PDB entry 4V9F | X-ray diffraction, 2.40 A resolution | chains 0 and P of the 34 polymer chains in the assembly

[Chain 0]
Molecule: 23S Ribosomal RNA
From: Haloarcula marismortui
Sequence (2910 nucleotides; each row starts with the number of its first residue):
     8 ACUAUGCCAGCUGGUGGAUUGCUCGGCUCAGGCGCUGAUGAAGGACGUGC
    58 CAAGCUGCGAUAAGCUGUGGGGAGCCGCACGGAGGCGAAGAACCACAGAU
   108 UUCCGAAUGAGAAUCUCUCUAACAAUUGCUUCGCGCAAUGAGGAACCCCG
   158 AGAACUGAAACAUCUCAGUAUCGGGAGGAACAGAAAACGCAACGUGAUGU
   208 CGUUAGUAACCGCGAGUGAACGCGAUACAGCCCAAACCGAAGCCCUCACG
   258 GGCAAUGUGGUGUCAGGGCUACCUCUCAUCAGCCGACCGUCUUCACGAAG
   308 UCUCUUGGAAUAGAGCGUGAUACAGGGUGACAACCCCGUACUGAAGACCA
   358 GUACGCUGUGCGGUAGUGCCAGAGUAGCGGGGGUUGGAUAUCCCUCGCGA
   408 AUAACGCAGGCAUCGACUGCGAAGGCUAAACACAACCUGAGACCGAUAGU
   458 GAACAAGUAGUGUGAACGAACGCUGCAAAGUACCCUCAGAAGGGAGGCGA
   508 AAUAGAGCAUGAAAUCAGUUGGCGAUCGAGCGACAGGGCAUACAAGGUCC
   558 CUUGACGAAUGACCGAGACGCGAGUCUCCAGUAAGACUCACGGGAAGCCG
   608 AUGUUCUGUCGUACGUUUUGAAAAACGAGCCAGGGAGUGUGUCUGUAUGG
   658 CAAGUCUAACCGGAGUAUCCGGGGAGGCACAGGGAAACCGACAUGGCCGC
   708 AGGGCUUUGCCCGAGGGCCGCCGUCUUCAAGGGCGGGGAGCCAUGUGGAC
   758 ACGACCCGAAUCCGGACGAUCUACGCAUGGACAAGAUGAAGCGUGCCGAA
   808 AGGCACGUGGAAGUCUGUUAGAGUUGGUGUCCUACAAUACCCUCUCGUGA
   858 UCUAUGUGUAGGGGUGAAAGGCCCAUCGAGUCCGGCAACAGCUGGUUCCA
   908 AUCGAAACAUGUCGAAGCAUGACCUCCGCCGAGGUAGUCUGUGAGGUAGA
   958 GCGACCGAUUGGUGUGUCCGCCUCCGAGAGGAGUCGGCCCUCCUGUCAAA
  1008 CUCCAAACUUACAGACGCUGUUUGACGCGGGGAUUCCGGUGCGCGGGGUA
  1058 AGCCUGUGUACCAGGAGGGGAACAACCCAGAGAUAGGUUAAGGUCCCCAA
  1108 GUGUGGAUUAAGUGUAAUCCUCUGAAGGUGGUCUCGAGCCCUAGACAGCC
  1158 GGGAGGUGAGCUUAGAAGCAGCUACCCUCUAAGAAAAGCGUAACAGCUUA
  1208 CCGGCCGAGGUUUGAGGCGCCCAAAAUGAUCGGGACUCAAAUCCACCACC
  1258 GAGACCUGUCCGUACCACUCAUACUGGUAAUCGAGUAGAUUGGCGCUCUA
  1308 AUUGGAUGGAAGCAGGGGCGAGAGCUCCUGUGGACCGAUUAGUGACGAAA
  1358 AUCCUGGCCAUAGUAGCAGCGAUAGUCGGGUGAGAACCCCGACGGCCUAA
  1408 UGGAUAAGGGUUCCUCAGCACUGCUGAUCAGCUGAGGGUUAGCCGGUCCU
  1458 AAGUCUCACCGCAACUCGACUGAGACGAAAUGGGAAACAGGUUAAUAUUC
  1508 CUGUGCCAUCAUGCAGUGAAAGUUGACGCCCUGGGGUCGAUCACGCCGGG
  1558 CAUUCGCCCGGUCGAACCGUCCAACUCCGUGGAAGCCGUAAUGGCAGGAA
  1608 GCGGACGAACGGCGGCAUAGGGAAACGUGAUUCAACCUGGGGCCCAUGAA
  1658 AAGACGAGCAUGAUGUCCGUACCGAGAACCGACACAGGUGUCCAUGGCGG
  1708 CGAAAGCCAAGGCCUGUCGGGAGCAACCAACGUUAGGGAAUUCGGCAAGU
  1758 UAGUCCCGUACCUUCGGAAGAAGGGAUGCCUGCUCCGGAACGGAGCAGGU
  1808 CGCAGUGACUCGGAAGCUCGGACUGUCUAGUAACAACAUAGGUGACCGCA
  1858 AAUCCGCAAGGACUCGUACGGUCACUGAAUCCUGCCCAGUGCAGGUAUCU
  1908 GAACACCUCGUACAAGAGGACGAAGGACCUGUCAACGGCGGGGGUAACUA
  1958 UGACCCUCUUAAGGUAGCGUAGUACCUUGCCGCAUCAGUAGCGGCUUGCA
  2008 UGAAUGGAUUAACCAGAGCUUCACUGUCCCAACGUUGGGCCCGGUGAACU
  2058 GUACAUUCCAGUGCGGAGUCUGGAGACACCCAGGGGGAAGCGAAGACCCU
  2108 AUGGAGCUUUACUGCAGGCUGUCGCUGAGACGUGGUCGCCGAUGUGCAGC
  2158 AUAGGUAGGAGACACUACACAGGUACCCGCGCUAGCGGGCCACCGAGUCA
  2208 ACAGUGAAAUACUACCCGUCGGUGACUGCGACUCUCACUCCGGGAGGAGG
  2258 ACACCGAUAGCCGGGCAGUUUGACUGGGGCGGUACGCGCUCGAAAAGAUA
  2308 UCGAGCGCGCCCUAUGGUCAUCUCAGCCGGGACAGAGACCCGGCGAAGAG
  2358 UGCAAGAGCAAAAGAUGACUUGACAGUGUUCUUCCCAACGAGGAACGCUG
  2408 ACGCGAAAGCGUGGUCUAGCGAACCAAUUAGCCUGCUUGAUGCGGGCAAU
  2458 UGAUGACAGAAAAGCUACCCUAGGGAUAACAGAGUCGUCACUCGCAAGAG
  2508 CACAUAUCGACCGAGUGGCUUGCUACCUCGAUGUCGGUUCCCUCCAUCCU
  2558 GCCCGUGCAGAAGCGGGCAAGGGUGAGGUUGUUCGCCUAUUAAAGGAGGU
  2608 CGUGAGCUGGGUUUAGACCGUCGUGAGACAGGUCGGCUGCUAUCUACUGG
  2658 GUGUGUAAUGGUGUCUGACAAGAACGACCGUAUAGUACGAGAGGAACUAC
  2708 GGUUGGUGGCCACUGGUGUACCGGUUGUUCGAGAGAGCACGUGCCGGGUA
  2758 GCCACGCCACACGGGGUAAGAGCUGAACGCAUCUAAGCUCGAAACCCACU
  2808 UGGAAAAGAGACACCGCCGAGGUCCCGCGUACAAGACGCGGUCGAUAGAC
  2858 UCGGGGUGUGCGCGUCGAGGUAACGAGACGUUAAGCCCACGAGCACUAAC
  2908 AGACCAAAGC
Not modelled in the structure: 973-995, 1953-1955, 2150-2225
Modified positions: 1MA (6-hydro-1-methyladenosine-5'-monophosphate) at position 628, OMU (o2'-methyluridine 5'-monophosphate) at position 2587, OMG (o2'-methylguanosine-5'-monophosphate) at position 2588, UR3 (3-methyluridine-5'-monophoshate) at position 2619, PSU (pseudouridine-5'-monophosphate) at position 2621
Metal / ion sites: Mg2+ site 1 near G28 (its only coordinating residue here); Na+ site 1: C40, G41, C443; Na+ site 2 near G56 (its only coordinating residue here); Na+ site 3: G66, U108; Mg2+ site 2 near U115 (its only coordinating residue here); Na+ site 4: C130, U146; Na+ site 5: C141, G142; Mg2+ site 3: G147, A183 (shared with 1 residue of chain M); Mg2+ site 4: C162, U2276; Mg2+ site 5: G164, A169; Na+ site 6: A165, A166, A167; Mg2+ site 6: A166, G219; 98 more Mg2+ sites not listed; 64 more Na+ sites not listed; 2 more K+ sites not listed

[Chain P]
Name: 50S ribosomal protein L19e
From: Haloarcula marismortui
UniProtKB: P14119 (RL19E_HALMA); residues 0-148 here correspond to UniProt positions 1-149 (UniProt number = residue number + 1)
Sequence (149 residues; numbered 0 to 148; the number before each row is that of its first residue; numbering starts at 0):
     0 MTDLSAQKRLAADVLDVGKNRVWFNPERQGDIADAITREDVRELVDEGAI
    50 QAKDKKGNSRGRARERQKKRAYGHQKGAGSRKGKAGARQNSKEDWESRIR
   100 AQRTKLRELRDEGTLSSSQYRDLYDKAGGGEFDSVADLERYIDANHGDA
Not modelled in the structure: 0, 145-148

[Interface between chain 0 and chain P]
Pairs across the interface (178):
  G792(0) with Lys83(P), sugar contact; Ala86(P), sugar contact
  A793(0) with Lys83(P), sugar contact; Gly85(P), phosphate contact; Ala86(P), hydrogen bond to the phosphate
  G800(0) with Gly127(P), sugar contact; Gly128(P), hydrogen bond to the base
  U801(0) with Asp124(P), sugar contact; Lys125(P), phosphate contact; Gly128(P), sugar contact; Glu130(P), hydrogen bond to the sugar
  G802(0) with Lys125(P), salt bridge to the phosphate; Glu130(P), sugar contact
  U815(0) with Trp94(P), sugar contact
  G816(0) with Lys91(P), salt bridge to the phosphate; Trp94(P), phosphate contact
  G817(0) with Lys91(P), salt bridge to the phosphate
  G1386(0) with Gln28(P), hydrogen bond to the base
  G1387(0) with Thr1(P), hydrogen bond to the sugar; Gln28(P), hydrogen bond to the sugar
  U1388(0) with Thr1(P), hydrogen bond to the sugar
  C1395(0) with Asp2(P), hydrogen bond to the sugar
  C1396(0) with Thr1(P), sugar contact; Asp2(P), sugar contact; Leu3(P), hydrogen bond to the sugar
  C1397(0) with Leu3(P), sugar contact; Lys7(P), salt bridge to the phosphate; Phe23(P), hydrogen bond to the sugar; Pro25(P), sugar contact; Gln28(P), sugar contact
  G1398(0) with Lys7(P), salt bridge to the phosphate; Val21(P), phosphate contact; Trp22(P), hydrogen bond to the phosphate; Phe23(P), hydrogen bond to the phosphate; Pro25(P), sugar contact
  A1399(0) with Trp22(P), phosphate contact; Lys52(P), salt bridge to the phosphate
  U1422(0) with Ala5(P), phosphate contact
  U1499(0) with Arg41(P), salt bridge to the phosphate
  U1500(0) with Arg37(P), phosphate contact; Arg41(P), salt bridge to the phosphate
  A1501(0) with Arg8(P), hydrogen bond to the phosphate; Leu9(P), phosphate contact; Ile35(P), sugar contact; Thr36(P), phosphate contact; Arg37(P), hydrogen bond to the phosphate
  A1502(0) with Arg8(P), salt bridge to the phosphate; Leu9(P), phosphate contact; Arg37(P), salt bridge to the phosphate
  U1539(0) with Lys91(P), sugar contact
  G1540(0) with Glu95(P), phosphate contact; Arg99(P), hydrogen bond to the phosphate
  G1541(0) with Arg99(P), salt bridge to the phosphate
  U1548(0) with Arg59(P), hydrogen bond to the phosphate
  C1549(0) with Arg59(P), salt bridge to the phosphate; Arg63(P), salt bridge to the phosphate
  G1556(0) with Asp53(P), sugar contact
  C1565(0) with Ser58(P), phosphate contact; Arg59(P), phosphate contact; Gly60(P), phosphate contact; Arg63(P), salt bridge to the phosphate
  C1566(0) with Gly56(P), phosphate contact; Asn57(P), phosphate contact; Ser58(P), phosphate contact; Arg59(P), hydrogen bond to the phosphate; Arg63(P), salt bridge to the phosphate
  C1593(0) with Ser116(P), sugar contact; Ser117(P), hydrogen bond to the phosphate; Arg120(P), sugar contact
  C1594(0) with Arg109(P), salt bridge to the phosphate; Ser116(P), phosphate contact; Tyr119(P), phosphate contact; Arg120(P), salt bridge to the phosphate
  G1595(0) with Arg109(P), salt bridge to the phosphate; Tyr119(P), hydrogen bond to the phosphate; Arg120(P), salt bridge to the phosphate; Tyr123(P), base contact
  U1596(0) with Arg102(P), hydrogen bond to the base; Arg106(P), salt bridge to the phosphate; Tyr123(P), hydrogen bond to the phosphate
  A1597(0) with Lys91(P), hydrogen bond to the base; Trp94(P), hydrogen bond to the sugar; Glu95(P), sugar contact; Ile98(P), sugar contact; Arg99(P), salt bridge to the phosphate; Arg102(P), salt bridge to the phosphate
  A1598(0) with Trp94(P), phosphate contact; Arg102(P), salt bridge to the phosphate
  G1703(0) with Asn57(P), base contact
  G1704(0) with Asn57(P), hydrogen bond to the base; Arg59(P), hydrogen bond to the phosphate
  C1705(0) with Arg59(P), salt bridge to the phosphate; Arg65(P), hydrogen bond to the phosphate
  G1706(0) with Arg65(P), salt bridge to the phosphate
  G1707(0) with Arg69(P), salt bridge to the phosphate; Lys81(P), hydrogen bond to the phosphate; Gly82(P), phosphate contact
  C1708(0) with Arg80(P), phosphate contact; Lys81(P), hydrogen bond to the phosphate; Gly82(P), hydrogen bond to the phosphate; Ala86(P), sugar contact; Arg87(P), salt bridge to the phosphate
  C1715(0) with Lys55(P), hydrogen bond to the sugar; Asn57(P), hydrogen bond to the base
  A1716(0) with Lys55(P), hydrogen bond to the sugar; Gly56(P), sugar contact; Asn57(P), sugar contact
  A1717(0) with Lys54(P), phosphate contact; Lys55(P), hydrogen bond to the phosphate
  G1718(0) with Gly17(P), hydrogen bond to the phosphate; Arg20(P), salt bridge to the phosphate
  G1719(0) with Gly17(P), phosphate contact; Lys18(P), hydrogen bond to the phosphate; Asn19(P), hydrogen bond to the phosphate
  C1720(0) with Lys18(P), salt bridge to the phosphate; Asn19(P), hydrogen bond to the phosphate
  G1760(0) with Ala77(P), hydrogen bond to the base; Arg80(P), hydrogen bond to the base; Lys81(P), hydrogen bond to the sugar
  U1761(0) with Ala77(P), base contact; Arg80(P), sugar contact; Lys81(P), sugar contact; Gly82(P), sugar contact; Lys83(P), phosphate contact
  C1762(0) with Lys83(P), salt bridge to the phosphate; Ala84(P), hydrogen bond to the phosphate
  U1784(0) with Ala77(P), base contact; Gly78(P), hydrogen bond to the phosphate
  G1785(0) with Gly76(P), phosphate contact; Ala77(P), phosphate contact; Gly78(P), hydrogen bond to the phosphate; Ser79(P), phosphate contact
  C1786(0) with Gln74(P), phosphate contact; Ser79(P), phosphate contact
  C1787(0) with Lys68(P), salt bridge to the phosphate; Gln74(P), hydrogen bond to the phosphate
  U1788(0) with Lys68(P), phosphate contact; His73(P), hydrogen bond to the base
  G1789(0) with Tyr71(P), base contact; His73(P), hydrogen bond to the base
  C1790(0) with Tyr71(P), hydrogen bond to the phosphate; His73(P), base contact
  C1793(0) with Arg97(P), sugar contact; Ser133(P), phosphate contact; Ala135(P), phosphate contact
  G1794(0) with Ser96(P), hydrogen bond to the sugar; Arg97(P), sugar contact; Ala100(P), phosphate contact; Ser133(P), phosphate contact; Val134(P), hydrogen bond to the phosphate
  G1795(0) with Ala100(P), phosphate contact
  A1796(0) with Ser96(P), base contact
  C1798(0) with Gln66(P), sugar contact; Ala70(P), phosphate contact
  G1799(0) with Arg87(P), sugar contact; Gln88(P), base contact
  G1800(0) with Lys75(P), salt bridge to the phosphate; Arg87(P), salt bridge to the phosphate; Gln88(P), hydrogen bond to the sugar
  A1801(0) with Arg80(P), salt bridge to the phosphate; Arg87(P), salt bridge to the phosphate
  G1802(0) with Gly72(P), base contact; Arg80(P), salt bridge to the phosphate
  U1813(0) with Gly78(P), sugar contact; Lys81(P), sugar contact
  U1817(0) with Lys81(P), hydrogen bond to the base
  U2735(0) with Arg65(P), salt bridge to the phosphate
  U2736(0) with Lys55(P), hydrogen bond to the sugar; Asn57(P), sugar contact; Arg61(P), salt bridge to the phosphate
  C2737(0) with Lys55(P), phosphate contact; Gly56(P), phosphate contact; Asn57(P), phosphate contact; Ser58(P), hydrogen bond to the phosphate; Arg61(P), salt bridge to the phosphate
  G2738(0) with Ser58(P), sugar contact; Arg61(P), hydrogen bond to the phosphate
  A2739(0) with Arg61(P), salt bridge to the phosphate
Interface residues without a listed pair, chain 0 (79 interface residues in all): C813, G814, C1421, C1436, G1567, G1592
Interface residues without a listed pair, chain P (84 interface residues in all): Ser4, Val16, Asn24, Glu38, Ala62, Gly129

[In short]
Chain 0 and chain P form an interface of 79 and 84 residues respectively, with 54 hydrogen bonds and 40 salt
bridges. Polar pairs include G800(0)-Gly128(P), G1386(0)-Gln28(P) and U1596(0)-Arg102(P). C40(0), G41(0) and
C443(0) coordinate Na+ site 1. G66(0) and U108(0) coordinate Na+ site 3.
Chain 0 is 23S Ribosomal RNA and chain P is 50S ribosomal protein L19e, both from Haloarcula marismortui; the
structure, The re-refined crystal structure of the Haloarcula marismortui large ribosomal subunit at 2.4
Angstrom resolution: more ..., was determined by X-ray diffraction.
